6O06 - chains A and C of the 3 polymer chains in the assembly; structure by electron microscopy, 3.60 A resolution.

Chain A:
Molecule: VP1
From: Echovirus E1
UniProt: O91734 (POLG_EC01F); residues 1-281 here correspond to UniProt positions 570-850 (UniProt number = residue number + 569)
Amino-acid sequence (281 residues; numbered 1 to 281; the number before each row is that of its first residue):
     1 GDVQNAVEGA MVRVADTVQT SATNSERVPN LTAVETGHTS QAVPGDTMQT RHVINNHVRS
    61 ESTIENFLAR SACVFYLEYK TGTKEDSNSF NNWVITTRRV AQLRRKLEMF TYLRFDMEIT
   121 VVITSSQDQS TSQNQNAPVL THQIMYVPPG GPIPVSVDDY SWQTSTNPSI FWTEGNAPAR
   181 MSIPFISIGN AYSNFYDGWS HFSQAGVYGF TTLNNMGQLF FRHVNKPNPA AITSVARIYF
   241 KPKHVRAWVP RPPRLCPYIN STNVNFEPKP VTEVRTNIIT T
Not modelled in the structure: 1-54, 131-136, 281
UniProt features mapped onto this chain:
  - site: T281 (Cleavage)
What the authors report for this chain:
  - conformationally variable residues (order/disorder transition): N55, T131 to N136

Chain C:
Molecule: VP3
From: Echovirus E1
UniProt: O91734 (POLG_EC01F); residues 1-239 here correspond to UniProt positions 331-569 (UniProt number = residue number + 330)
Amino-acid sequence (239 residues; numbered 1 to 239; the number before each row is that of its first residue):
     1 GLPTMNTPGS NQFLTSDDFQ SPSAMPQFDV TPEMHIPGEV RNLMEIAEVD SVMPINNDSA
    61 AKVSSMEAYR VELSTNTNAG TQVFGFQLNP GAESVMNRTL MGEILNYYAH WSGSIKITFV
   121 FCGSAMTTGK FLLSYAPPGA GAPKTRKDAM LGTHVVWDVG LQSSCVLCIP WISQTHYRFV
   181 EKDPYTNAGF VTCWYQTSVV SPASNQPKCY MMCMVSACND FSVRMLRDTK FIEQTSFYQ
Not modelled in the structure: 1-2, 175-185, 238-239
UniProt features mapped onto this chain:
  - region: F237 to Q239 (Amphipathic alpha-helix)
What the authors report for this chain:
  - conformationally variable residues (order/disorder transition): T175 to D183

Chain A / chain C interface:
Pairs across the interface (103):
  R59(A) with N42(C); M44(C); F221(C), hydrogen bond (side chain-backbone)
  E61(A) with Y108(C), hydrogen bond (backbone-side chain); V223(C); R224(C); M225(C)
  S62(A) with N42(C), hydrogen bond (backbone-side chain); L43(C), hydrogen bond (backbone-backbone); M44(C); Y108(C); V223(C)
  T63(A) with R41(C); N42(C)
  I64(A) with R41(C), hydrogen bond (backbone-backbone)
  F67(A) with L43(C), hydrophobic; Y108(C)
  R70(A) with L226(C)
  S71(A) with T15(C)
  R98(A) with F237(C)
  R99(A) with T235(C); F237(C), hydrogen bond (side chain-backbone)
  V100(A) with T235(C)
  A101(A) with I232(C); Q234(C); T235(C)
  Q102(A) with D228(C); T229(C); I232(C)
  R105(A) with E103(C), salt bridge; Y107(C); T229(C); I232(C)
  M109(A) with Y107(C)
  R114(A) with T31(C), hydrogen bond (side chain-backbone); E33(C)
  E118(A) with S21(C), hydrogen bond
  T120(A) with F13(C)
  P168(A) with A24(C)
  P178(A) with F13(C), hydrophobic
  R180(A) with P22(C)
  M181(A) with P22(C); A24(C), hydrophobic
  S182(A) with S21(C); P22(C), hydrogen bond (backbone-backbone); S23(C), hydrogen bond; A24(C), hydrogen bond (backbone-backbone)
  P184(A) with M25(C); F28(C); D29(C)
  F185(A) with F28(C)
  I186(A) with F28(C), hydrophobic
  S187(A) with T31(C), hydrogen bond (backbone-side chain)
  G189(A) with T31(C)
  N190(A) with T31(C); P32(C); M34(C), hydrogen bond
  R246(A) with E33(C), salt bridge; E39(C), salt bridge
  A247(A) with E39(C); V40(C), hydrogen bond (backbone-backbone)
  W248(A) with E33(C); I36(C); G38(C); E39(C)
  V249(A) with P37(C); G38(C)
  P250(A) with I46(C), hydrophobic
  P253(A) with L100(C); E103(C)
  L255(A) with R98(C)
  Y258(A) with S236(C); F237(C), hydrophobic
  I259(A) with F237(C)
  S261(A) with F237(C)
  P270(A) with K62(C)
  V271(A) with K62(C), hydrogen bond (backbone-backbone); S65(C); Y69(C)
  T272(A) with P54(C); N57(C), hydrogen bond; K62(C); S94(C); R98(C)
  E273(A) with N57(C), hydrogen bond (backbone-side chain); S94(C), hydrogen bond (backbone-side chain)
  V274(A) with D58(C); S59(C); K62(C)
  R275(A) with I55(C), hydrogen bond (side chain-backbone); N57(C); G85(C), hydrogen bond (side chain-backbone)
  I278(A) with I55(C); N56(C); N57(C); F84(C); G85(C), hydrogen bond (backbone-backbone)
  I279(A) with Q82(C); F84(C)
  T280(A) with Q82(C), hydrogen bond (backbone-side chain); G85(C); F86(C); A142(C)
Also at the interface, not in a pair above, chain A (58 interface residues in all): N55, N66, R104, K106, F110, Y146, I183, I188, Y239, P252
Also at the interface, not in a pair above, chain C (66 interface residues in all): S16, F19, V63, V71, V83, V95, F190, T192, D220, S222, F231

In short:
58 residues of chain A face 66 of chain C across their interface, with 22 hydrogen bonds and 3 salt bridges.
Polar contacts include R105(A)-E103(C), R246(A)-E33(C) and R246(A)-E39(C). The paper reports conformational
variability at N55(A), T131(A) and T175(C).
Chain A is VP1 and chain C is VP3, both from Echovirus E1; the structure, Extracellular factors prime
enterovirus particles for uncoating, was determined by electron microscopy (same publication as 6RJF).
